Entry 7KLG (X-ray diffraction, 3.20 A resolution); this record covers chains H and A of the 3 polymer chains in the assembly.

Chain H:
Protein: Fab 15033 heavy chain
From: Homo sapiens
Notes: antibody fragment or engineered binder
Chain sequence (225 residues; numbered 1 to 233; 8 numbers in that range are skipped by the numbering (no residue carries them; nothing is unmodelled there); the number before each row is that of its first residue):
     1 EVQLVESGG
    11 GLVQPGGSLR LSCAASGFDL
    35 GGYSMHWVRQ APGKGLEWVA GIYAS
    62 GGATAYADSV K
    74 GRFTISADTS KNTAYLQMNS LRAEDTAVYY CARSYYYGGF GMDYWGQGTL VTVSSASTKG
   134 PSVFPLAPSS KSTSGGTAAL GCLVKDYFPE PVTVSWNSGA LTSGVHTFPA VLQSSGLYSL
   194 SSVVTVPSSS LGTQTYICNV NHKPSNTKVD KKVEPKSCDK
Unresolved in the structure: 232-233
Disulfide bonds: Cys-23/Cys-104, Cys-155/Cys-211

Chain A:
Protein: Spike glycoprotein
From: Severe acute respiratory syndrome coronavirus 2
UniProtKB: P0DTC2 (SPIKE_SARS2); residues 328-528 here = UniProt positions 328-528
Chain sequence (201 residues; row label = number of the first residue in the row):
   328 RFPNITNLCP FGEVFNATRF ASVYAWNRKR ISNCVADYSV LYNSASFSTF KCYGVSPTKL
   388 NDLCFTNVYA DSFVIRGDEV RQIAPGQTGK IADYNYKLPD DFTGCVIAWN SNNLDSKVGG
   448 NYNYLYRLFR KSNLKPFERD ISTEIYQAGS TPCNGVEGFN CYFPLQSYGF QPTNGVGYQP
   508 YRVVVLSFEL LHAPATVCGP K
Unresolved in the structure: 328
Disulfide bonds: Cys-336/Cys-361, Cys-379/Cys-432, Cys-391/Cys-525, Cys-480/Cys-488
Glycans and other covalent adducts: N-acetylglucosamine (NAG) linked to Asn-343
Curated features (UniProtKB/Swiss-Prot):
  - region: Arg-403 to Asp-405 (Integrin-binding motif), Asn-448 to Phe-456 (Immunodominant HLA epitope recognized by the CD8+)
  - glycosylation (N-linked (GlcNAc...) asparagine): Asn-331 (complex), Asn-343 (complex)
  - natural variant: Gly-339 (G339D: In strain: Omicron/BA.1, Omicron/BA.2 and 4 more; G339H: In strain: Omicron/BA.2.75, Omicron/XBB.1.5 and 1 more), Arg-346 (R346K: In strain: Mu/B.1.621; R346T: In strain: Omicron/BQ.1.1, Omicron/XBB.1.5 and 1 more), Leu-368 (L368I: In strain: Omicron/XBB.1.5, Omicron/EG.5.1), Ser-371 (S371F: In strain: Omicron/BA.2, Omicron/BA.2.12.1 and 6 more; S371L: In strain: Omicron/BA.1), Ser-373 (S373P: In strain: Omicron/BA.1, Omicron/BA.2 and 7 more), Ser-375 (S375F: In strain: Omicron/BA.1, Omicron/BA.2 and 7 more), Thr-376 (T376A: In strain: Omicron/BA.2, Omicron/BA.2.12.1 and 5 more), Asp-405 (D405N: In strain: Omicron/BA.2, Omicron/BA.2.12.1 and 6 more), Arg-408 (R408S: In strain: Omicron/BA.2, Omicron/BA.2.12.1 and 6 more), Lys-417 (K417N: In strain: Beta/B.1.351, Omicron/BA.1 and 8 more; K417T: In strain: Gamma/P.1), Asn-440 (N440K: In strain: Omicron/BA.1, Omicron/BA.2 and 7 more), Lys-444 (K444T: In strain: Omicron/BQ.1.1), 16 further natural variant entries in UniProt
  - mutagenesis: Asn-331 (N331Q: Reduced viral infectivity), Asn-343 (N343Q: Reduced viral infectivity), Leu-452 (L452R: Increased resistance to neutralizing antibodies. Decreases HLA binding to NF9 epitope. Increased binding affinity to human ACE2), Tyr-453 (Y453F: Decreased HLA binding to NF9 epitope. Increased binding affinity to human ACE2), Ala-475 (A475V: Increased resistance to neutralizing antibodies), Val-483 (V483A: Increased resistance to neutralizing antibodies), Glu-484 (E484D: Increased replication in human TMEM106B overexpressing cells), Phe-490 (F490L: Increased resistance to neutralizing antibodies and human covalescent sera neutralization), Gln-493 (Q493N: Reduced host ACE2-binding affinity in vitro; Q493Y: Reduced host ACE2-binding affinity in vitro), Asn-501 (N501T: Reduced host ACE2-binding affinity in vitro; N501Y: Increased binding affinity to human ACE2), His-519 (H519P: Increased resistance to human covalescent sera neutralization)

Chain H / chain A interface:
Contacting residue pairs (13):
  Ala-64(H) / Phe-486(A)
  Thr-65(H) / Phe-486(A)
  Ala-66(H) / Phe-486(A)  hydrophobic
  Tyr-108(H) / Gln-493(A)
  Tyr-109(H) / Glu-484(A)  hydrogen bond
  Tyr-109(H) / Tyr-489(A)  hydrophobic
  Tyr-109(H) / Phe-490(A)  hydrogen bond (side chain-backbone)
  Tyr-109(H) / Gln-493(A)
  Tyr-110(H) / Gly-485(A)
  Tyr-110(H) / Phe-486(A)
  Gly-112(H) / Phe-456(A)
  Phe-113(H) / Tyr-453(A)
  Phe-113(H) / Leu-455(A)  hydrophobic
Interface residues without a listed pair, chain H (12 interface residues in all): Gly-55, Ile-56, Tyr-57, Gly-111
Interface residues without a listed pair, chain A (10 interface residues in all): Cys-488
Interface features reported in the paper:
  - epitope / paratope residues, chain A: Phe-486(A)

Summary:
Chain H and chain A form an interface of 12 and 10 residues respectively; the contacts include 2 hydrogen
bonds. Among the polar pairs are Tyr-109(H)/Glu-484(A) and Tyr-109(H)/Phe-490(A). Covalently linked
N-acetylglucosamine: at Asn-343(A). Curated annotation (UniProt) lists 11 mutagenesis sites on chain A. From
the paper: the epitope/paratope residue Phe-486(A).
Here chain H is Fab 15033 heavy chain (Homo sapiens) and chain A is Spike glycoprotein (Severe acute
respiratory syndrome coronavirus 2). Entry 7KLG (SARS-CoV-2 RBD in complex with Fab 15033) was determined by
X-ray diffraction together with 7KLH, 7KMK, 7KML, 7KXJ and 7KXK from the same study.
